PDB entry 6XC2 | X-ray diffraction, 3.11 A resolution | chains A and L of the 3 polymer chains in the assembly

[Chain A]
Protein: Spike protein S1
Source organism: Severe acute respiratory syndrome coronavirus 2
UniProt: P0DTC2 (SPIKE_SARS2); numbering as in UniProt (aligned over 319-541)
Amino-acid sequence (231 residues; row label = number of the first residue in the row):
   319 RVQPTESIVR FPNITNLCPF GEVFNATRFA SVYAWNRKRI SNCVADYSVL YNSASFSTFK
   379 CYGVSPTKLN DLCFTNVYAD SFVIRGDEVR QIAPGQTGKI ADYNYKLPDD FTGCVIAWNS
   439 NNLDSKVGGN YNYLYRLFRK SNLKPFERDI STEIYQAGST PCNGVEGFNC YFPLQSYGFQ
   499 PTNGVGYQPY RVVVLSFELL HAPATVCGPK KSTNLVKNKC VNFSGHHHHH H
Not modelled in the structure: 319-333, 446-447, 529-549
Disulfides: Cys-336/Cys-361, Cys-379/Cys-432, Cys-391/Cys-525, Cys-480/Cys-488
Covalently attached groups: N-acetylglucosamine (NAG) linked to Asn-343
Differences from the reference sequence: expression tag (542-549)
UniProt features mapped onto this chain:
  - region: Arg-403 to Asp-405 (Integrin-binding motif), Asn-448 to Phe-456 (Immunodominant HLA epitope recognized by the CD8+)
  - glycosylation: Thr-323 (O-linked (GalNAc) threonine), Ser-325 (O-linked (HexNAc...) serine), Asn-331 (N-linked (GlcNAc...) (complex) asparagine), Asn-343 (N-linked (GlcNAc...) (complex) asparagine)
  - natural variant: Gly-339 (G339D: In strain: Omicron/BA.1, Omicron/BA.2 and 4 more; G339H: In strain: Omicron/BA.2.75, Omicron/XBB.1.5 and 1 more), Arg-346 (R346K: In strain: Mu/B.1.621; R346T: In strain: Omicron/BQ.1.1, Omicron/XBB.1.5 and 1 more), Leu-368 (L368I: In strain: Omicron/XBB.1.5, Omicron/EG.5.1), Ser-371 (S371F: In strain: Omicron/BA.2, Omicron/BA.2.12.1 and 6 more; S371L: In strain: Omicron/BA.1), Ser-373 (S373P: In strain: Omicron/BA.1, Omicron/BA.2 and 7 more), Ser-375 (S375F: In strain: Omicron/BA.1, Omicron/BA.2 and 7 more), Thr-376 (T376A: In strain: Omicron/BA.2, Omicron/BA.2.12.1 and 5 more), Asp-405 (D405N: In strain: Omicron/BA.2, Omicron/BA.2.12.1 and 6 more), Arg-408 (R408S: In strain: Omicron/BA.2, Omicron/BA.2.12.1 and 6 more), Lys-417 (K417N: In strain: Beta/B.1.351, Omicron/BA.1 and 8 more; K417T: In strain: Gamma/P.1), Asn-440 (N440K: In strain: Omicron/BA.1, Omicron/BA.2 and 7 more), Lys-444 (K444T: In strain: Omicron/BQ.1.1), 16 further natural variant entries in UniProt
  - mutagenesis: Asn-331 (N331Q: Reduced viral infectivity), Asn-343 (N343Q: Reduced viral infectivity), Leu-452 (L452R: Increased resistance to neutralizing antibodies. Decreases HLA binding to NF9 epitope. Increased binding affinity to human ACE2), Tyr-453 (Y453F: Decreased HLA binding to NF9 epitope. Increased binding affinity to human ACE2), Ala-475 (A475V: Increased resistance to neutralizing antibodies), Val-483 (V483A: Increased resistance to neutralizing antibodies), Glu-484 (E484D: Increased replication in human TMEM106B overexpressing cells), Phe-490 (F490L: Increased resistance to neutralizing antibodies and human covalescent sera neutralization), Gln-493 (Q493N: Reduced host ACE2-binding affinity in vitro; Q493Y: Reduced host ACE2-binding affinity in vitro), Asn-501 (N501T: Reduced host ACE2-binding affinity in vitro; N501Y: Increased binding affinity to human ACE2), His-519 (H519P: Increased resistance to human covalescent sera neutralization)

[Chain L]
Protein: CC12.1 light chain
Source organism: Homo sapiens
Amino-acid sequence (217 residues; each row starts with the number of its first residue):
     1 DIVMTQSPSF LSASVGDRVT ITCRASQGIS SYLAWYQQKP GKAPKLLIYA ASTLQSGVPS
    61 RFSGSGSGTE FTLTISSLQP EDFATYYCQQ LNSYPPKFTF GPGTKVEIKR TVAAPSVFIF
   121 PPSDEQLKSG TASVVCLLNN FYPREAKVQW KVDNALQSGN SQESVTEQDS KDSTYSLSST
   181 LTLSKADYEK HKVYACEVTH QGLSSPVTKS FNRGECS
Not modelled in the structure: 216-217
Disulfides: Cys-23/Cys-88, Cys-136/Cys-196

[How chain A and chain L interact]
Contacting residue pairs (23):
  Arg-403(A) with Asn-92(L), hydrogen bond (side chain-backbone)
  Asp-405(A) with Tyr-94(L)
  Arg-408(A) with Tyr-94(L), hydrogen bond
  Tyr-453(A) with Asn-92(L), hydrogen bond
  Ser-494(A) with Tyr-32(L)
  Tyr-495(A) with Tyr-32(L)
  Gly-496(A) with Ser-30(L), hydrogen bond (backbone-side chain); Tyr-32(L), hydrogen bond (backbone-side chain)
  Gln-498(A) with Ser-30(L); Ser-67(L), hydrogen bond; Gly-68(L)
  Thr-500(A) with Gly-28(L)
  Asn-501(A) with Gly-28(L); Ser-30(L), hydrogen bond
  Gly-502(A) with Gln-27(L); Gly-28(L), hydrogen bond (backbone-backbone)
  Tyr-505(A) with Gly-28(L); Ile-29(L), hydrophobic; Tyr-32(L), hydrophobic; Gln-90(L), hydrogen bond; Leu-91(L), hydrogen bond (side chain-backbone); Asn-92(L), hydrogen bond (side chain-backbone); Ser-93(L)
Interface residues without a listed pair, chain A (14 interface residues in all): Lys-417, Val-503
Interface residues without a listed pair, chain L (14 interface residues in all): Ile-2, Lys-97

[Overview]
The chain A/chain L interface involves 14 residues from each chain, with 11 hydrogen bonds. Polar pairs
include Arg-403(A)/Asn-92(L), Arg-408(A)/Tyr-94(L) and Tyr-453(A)/Asn-92(L). Covalently linked
N-acetylglucosamine: at Asn-343(A). UniProt lists 11 mutagenesis sites on chain A.
Here chain A is Spike protein S1 (Severe acute respiratory syndrome coronavirus 2) and chain L is CC12.1 light
chain (Homo sapiens). Entry 6XC2 (Crystal structure of SARS-CoV-2 receptor binding domain in complex with
neutralizing antibody CC12.1) was determined by X-ray diffraction together with 6XC3 from the same study.
